4R7Z - chains O and P of the 16 polymer chains in the assembly; structure by X-ray diffraction, 3.80 A resolution.

[Chain O (and P)]
Molecule: Cell division control protein 21
From: Pyrococcus furiosus
Notes: fragment: AAA+ domain of PfMCM (UNP 263-361/729-966); chain P of this document is another copy of the same molecule, construct and numbering; everything in this record applies to it too
Reference sequence: Q8U3I4 (Q8U3I4_PYRFU); residue numbers follow UniProt; this construct covers 262-352, 753-966
Sequence (338 residues; row label = number of the first residue in the row; note: 367 numbers in that range are skipped by the numbering (no residue carries them; nothing is unmodelled there); X marks 33 residues of unknown identity (built as UNK)):
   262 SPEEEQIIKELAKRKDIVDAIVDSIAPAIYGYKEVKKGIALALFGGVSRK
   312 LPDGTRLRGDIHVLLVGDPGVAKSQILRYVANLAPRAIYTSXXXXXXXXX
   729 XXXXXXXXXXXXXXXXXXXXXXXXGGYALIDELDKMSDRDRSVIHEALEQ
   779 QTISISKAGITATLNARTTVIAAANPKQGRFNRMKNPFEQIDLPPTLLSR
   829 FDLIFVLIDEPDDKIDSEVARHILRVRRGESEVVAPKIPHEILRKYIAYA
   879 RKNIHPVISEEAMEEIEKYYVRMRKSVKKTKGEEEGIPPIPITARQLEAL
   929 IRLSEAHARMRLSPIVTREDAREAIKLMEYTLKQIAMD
Not modelled in the structure: 262, 747-752, 905-918, 966
Bound ions: Mg2+: Ser-335 (together with ADP)
Small-molecule neighbours: ADP (adenosine-5'-diphosphate): Ile-290, Tyr-291, Tyr-293, Asp-329, Pro-330, Gly-331, Val-332, Ala-333, Lys-334, Ser-335, Gln-336, Asn-803, Val-847, Ile-851

[How chain O and chain P interact]
Pairs across the interface (35; chain O residue first):
  Arg-310(O) with Arg-855(P); Gly-857(P), hydrogen bond (side chain-backbone); Glu-858(P), salt bridge
  Pro-313(O) with Asn-343(P), hydrogen bond (backbone-side chain)
  Asp-314(O) with Tyr-340(P), hydrogen bond (backbone-side chain); Asn-343(P)
  Gly-315(O) with Tyr-340(P)
  Thr-316(O) with Gln-336(P); Arg-339(P)
  Leu-318(O) with Arg-855(P)
  Val-885(O) with Arg-856(P); Gly-857(P)
  Ile-886(O) with Arg-856(P), hydrogen bond (backbone-side chain)
  Glu-888(O) with Arg-853(P), salt bridge; Arg-856(P), salt bridge
  Met-891(O) with Leu-852(P), hydrophobic; Arg-853(P); Arg-856(P)
  Ile-894(O) with Leu-852(P), hydrophobic
  Glu-895(O) with Arg-849(P)
  Tyr-898(O) with Asp-844(P), hydrogen bond; Ala-848(P), hydrophobic
  Val-899(O) with Asp-841(P)
  Arg-902(O) with Asp-837(P), salt bridge; Glu-838(P); Pro-839(P), hydrogen bond (side chain-backbone); Asp-844(P), salt bridge
  Lys-903(O) with Pro-839(P); Asp-840(P); Asp-841(P), salt bridge
  Ala-922(O) with Gly-331(P)
  Leu-925(O) with Ile-851(P), hydrophobic
  Ile-929(O) with Leu-852(P), hydrophobic; Arg-855(P)
  Glu-933(O) with Arg-855(P), salt bridge
Interface residues without a listed pair, chain O (30 interface residues in all): Arg-317, Glu-774, Gln-778, Thr-780, Ile-781, Ser-782, Ser-784, Thr-791, Ser-887, Arg-930
Interface residues without a listed pair, chain P (21 interface residues in all): Ser-845

[Summary]
Chain O and chain P form an interface of 30 and 21 residues respectively, with 6 hydrogen bonds and 7 salt
bridges. Polar pairs include Arg-310(O)/Glu-858(P), Glu-888(O)/Arg-853(P) and Glu-888(O)/Arg-856(P). Ligands
of chain O: ADP.
Both chains are Cell division control protein 21 (Pyrococcus furiosus). Entry 4R7Z (PfMCM-AAA double-octamer)
was determined by X-ray diffraction together with 4R7Y from the same study.
